5Z4U - chains B and E of the 6 polymer chains in the assembly; structure by X-ray diffraction, 3.18 A resolution.

Chain B:
Name: Tubulin beta-2B chain
Organism: Bos taurus
UniProt: Q6B856 (TBB2B_BOVIN); residue numbers follow UniProt; this construct covers 1-445
Chain sequence (445 residues; numbered 1 to 445; the number before each row is that of its first residue):
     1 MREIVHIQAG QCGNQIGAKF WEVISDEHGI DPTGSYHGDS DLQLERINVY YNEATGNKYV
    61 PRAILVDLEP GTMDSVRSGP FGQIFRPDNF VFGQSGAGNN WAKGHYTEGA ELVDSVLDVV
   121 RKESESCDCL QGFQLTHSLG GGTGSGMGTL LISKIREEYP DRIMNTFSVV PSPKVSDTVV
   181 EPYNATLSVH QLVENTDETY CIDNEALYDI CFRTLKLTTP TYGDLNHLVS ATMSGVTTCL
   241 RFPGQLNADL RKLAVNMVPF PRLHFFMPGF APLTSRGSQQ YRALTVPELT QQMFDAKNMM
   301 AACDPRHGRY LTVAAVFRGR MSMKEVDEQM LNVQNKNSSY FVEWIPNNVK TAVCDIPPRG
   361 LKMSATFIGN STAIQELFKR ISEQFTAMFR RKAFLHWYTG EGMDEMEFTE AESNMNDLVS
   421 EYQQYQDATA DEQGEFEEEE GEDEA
Unresolved in the structure: 276-279, 429-445
Construct notes: conflict V170 (Met in Q6B856), A296 (Ser in Q6B856), V316 (Ile in Q6B856)
Bound ions: Mg2+: Q11, D177 (together with GDP); Ca2+ near E111 (its only coordinating residue here)
Residues lining bound ligands:
  - 96C (4-(4-ethoxyphenyl)-1-methyl-3-(3,4,5-trimethoxyphenyl)-1H-pyrazole): V236, C239, L240, N247, A248, D249, L250, K252, L253, N256, M257, T312, V313, A314, A315, V316, N348, K350, A352, I368
  - GDP (guanosine-5'-diphosphate): A9, G10, Q11, C12, Q15, I16, D67, A97, N99, S138, G140, G141, G142, T143, G144, S145, V169, P171, V175, D177, E181, N204, L207, Y222, L225, N226
Curated features (UniProtKB/Swiss-Prot):
  - motif: M1 to I4 (MREI motif)
  - binding site (GTP): Q11, E69, S138, G142, T143, G144, N204, N226
  - binding site (Mg(2+)): E69
  - modified residue: S40 (Phosphoserine), T55 (Phosphothreonine), K58 (N6-acetyllysine), S172 (Phosphoserine), T285 (Phosphothreonine), T290 (Phosphothreonine), R318 (Omega-N-methylarginine), E438 (5-glutamyl polyglutamate)
  - cross-link (Glycyl lysine isopeptide (Lys-Gly)): K58 (interchain with G-Cter in ubiquitin), K324 (interchain with G-Cter in ubiquitin)

Chain E:
Name: Stathmin-4
Organism: Rattus norvegicus
UniProt: P63043 (STMN4_RAT); residues 5-145 here correspond to UniProt positions 49-189 (UniProt number = residue number + 44)
Chain sequence (143 residues; each row starts with the number of its first residue):
     3 MADMEVIELN KCTSGQSFEV ILKPPSFDGV PEFNASLPRR RDPSLEEIQK KLEAAEERRK
    63 YQEAELLKHL AEKREHEREV IQKAIEENNN FIKMAKEKLA QKMESNKENR EAHLAAMLER
   123 LQEKDKHAEE VRKNKELKEE ASR
Unresolved in the structure: 3-5, 28-43, 142-145
Construct notes: expression tag (3-4)
Curated features (UniProtKB/Swiss-Prot):
  - modified residue: S46 (Phosphoserine)

Chain B / chain E interface:
Pairs across the interface - 24 pairs, chain B then chain E:
  Y106(B) - H78(E)  hydrogen bond
  Y106(B) - E79(E)
  Y106(B) - V82(E)  hydrophobic
  Y106(B) - I83(E)
  L150(B) - E79(E)
  S153(B) - L72(E)
  S153(B) - R76(E)  hydrogen bond
  K154(B) - R76(E)
  K154(B) - E79(E)  salt bridge
  R156(B) - L68(E)
  E157(B) - L69(E)
  E157(B) - L72(E)
  E157(B) - R76(E)  salt bridge
  P160(B) - E65(E)
  Q191(B) - K75(E)
  E194(B) - H71(E)  salt bridge
  E194(B) - K75(E)  salt bridge
  E401(B) - V82(E)
  E401(B) - A86(E)
  G402(B) - V82(E)
  G402(B) - K85(E)
  G402(B) - A86(E)
  D404(B) - K85(E)  salt bridge
  E407(B) - H78(E)  salt bridge
Interface residues without a listed pair, chain B (17 interface residues in all): T107, H190, G400, M403

Summary:
The interface between chain B and chain E involves 17 residues on one side and 13 on the other; the contacts
include 2 hydrogen bonds and 6 salt bridges. Polar pairs include K154(B)-E79(E), E157(B)-R76(E) and
E194(B)-H71(E). Chain B binds GDP and compound 96C.
Here chain B is Tubulin beta-2B chain (Bos taurus) and chain E is Stathmin-4 (Rattus norvegicus). Entry 5Z4U
(Crystal Structure of T2R-TTL complex with 7a3) was determined by X-ray diffraction.
